7TJX - chains A and E of the 7 polymer chains in the assembly; structure by electron microscopy, 4.00 A resolution.

[Chain A]
Molecule: ATP synthase subunit alpha
Organism: Saccharomyces cerevisiae
UniProtKB: P07251 (ATPA_YEAST); residues 1-510 here correspond to UniProt positions 36-545 (UniProt number = residue number + 35)
Chain sequence (510 residues; numbered 1 to 510; the number before each row is that of its first residue):
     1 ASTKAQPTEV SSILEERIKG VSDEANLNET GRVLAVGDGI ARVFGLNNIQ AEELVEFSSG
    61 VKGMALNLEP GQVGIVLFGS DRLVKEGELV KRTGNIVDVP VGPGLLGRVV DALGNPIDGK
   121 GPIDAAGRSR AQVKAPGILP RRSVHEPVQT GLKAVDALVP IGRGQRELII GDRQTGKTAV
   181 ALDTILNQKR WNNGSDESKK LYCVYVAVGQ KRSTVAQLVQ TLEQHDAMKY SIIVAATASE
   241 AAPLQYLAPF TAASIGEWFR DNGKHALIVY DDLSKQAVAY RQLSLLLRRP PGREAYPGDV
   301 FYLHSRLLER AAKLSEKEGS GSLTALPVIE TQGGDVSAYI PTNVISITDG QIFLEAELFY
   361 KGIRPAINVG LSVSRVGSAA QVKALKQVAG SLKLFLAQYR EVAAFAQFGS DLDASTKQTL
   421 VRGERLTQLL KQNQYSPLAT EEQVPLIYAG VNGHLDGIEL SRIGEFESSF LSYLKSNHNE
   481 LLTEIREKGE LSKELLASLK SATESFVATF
Not modelled in the structure: 1-28, 403-412, 510
Swiss-Prot annotation at these positions:
  - binding site (ATP): Gly-171 to Thr-178
  - site: Ser-372 (Required for activity)
  - modified residue (Phosphoserine): Ser-22, Ser-143
Bound ions: Mg2+: Thr-178 (together with ATP)
Ligand contacts: ATP (adenosine-5'-triphosphate): Asp-172, Arg-173, Gln-174, Thr-175, Gly-176, Lys-177, Thr-178, Ala-179, Glu-330, Phe-359, Arg-364, Gln-432, Asn-433, Gln-434

[Chain E]
Molecule: ATP synthase subunit beta
Organism: Saccharomyces cerevisiae
Notes: EC 7.1.2.2
UniProtKB: P00830 (ATPB_YEAST); residues 1-478 here correspond to UniProt positions 34-511 (UniProt number = residue number + 33)
Chain sequence (478 residues; row label = number of the first residue in the row):
     1 ASAAQSTPIT GKVTAVIGAI VDVHFEQSEL PAILNALEIK TPQGKLVLEV AQHLGENTVR
    61 TIAMDGTEGL VRGEKVLDTG GPISVPVGRE TLGRIINVIG EPIDERGPIK SKLRKPIHAD
   121 PPSFAEQSTS AEILETGIKV VDLLAPYARG GKIGLFGGAG VGKTVFIQEL INNIAKAHGG
   181 FSVFTGVGER TREGNDLYRE MKETGVINLE GESKVALVFG QMNEPPGARA RVALTGLTIA
   241 EYFRDEEGQD VLLFIDNIFR FTQAGSEVSA LLGRIPSAVG YQPTLATDMG LLQERITTTK
   301 KGSVTSVQAV YVPADDLTDP APATTFAHLD ATTVLSRGIS ELGIYPAVDP LDSKSRLLDA
   361 AVVGQEHYDV ASKVQETLQT YKSLQDIIAI LGMDELSEQD KLTVERARKI QRFLSQPFAV
   421 AEVFTGIPGK LVRLKDTVAS FKAVLEGKYD NIPEHAFYMV GGIEDVVAKA EKLAAEAN
Not modelled in the structure: 1-8, 388-393, 451-454, 475-478
Swiss-Prot annotation at these positions:
  - binding site (ATP): Gly-157 to Thr-164
  - modified residue: Thr-79 (Phosphothreonine), Thr-204 (Phosphothreonine), Ser-340 (Phosphoserine)

[How chain A and chain E interact]
Pairs across the interface (48; chain A residue first):
  Gly-45(A) / Arg-72(E)  hydrogen bond (backbone-side chain)
  Asn-47(A) / Arg-72(E)  hydrogen bond
  Asn-48(A) / Val-71(E)
  Ile-49(A) / Leu-70(E)
  Ile-49(A) / Val-71(E)
  Gln-50(A) / Leu-70(E)
  Gln-50(A) / Val-71(E)
  Ala-51(A) / Thr-67(E)
  Ala-51(A) / Gly-69(E)
  Ala-51(A) / Leu-70(E)  hydrogen bond (backbone-backbone)
  Glu-52(A) / Glu-68(E)
  Asn-67(A) / Val-16(E)
  Asn-67(A) / Ile-17(E)
  Leu-68(A) / Val-16(E)  hydrogen bond (backbone-backbone)
  Glu-69(A) / Ala-15(E)
  Glu-69(A) / Arg-72(E)
  Pro-70(A) / Thr-14(E)
  Pro-70(A) / Ala-15(E)
  Gln-72(A) / Arg-72(E)  hydrogen bond (backbone-side chain)
  Val-73(A) / Arg-72(E)
  Ala-135(A) / Asn-223(E)  hydrogen bond (backbone-side chain)
  Pro-136(A) / Thr-191(E)
  Gly-137(A) / Thr-191(E)
  Ile-138(A) / Gly-194(E)
  Ile-138(A) / Asn-195(E)  hydrogen bond (backbone-side chain)
  Leu-139(A) / Asp-104(E)
  Leu-139(A) / Glu-105(E)
  Arg-141(A) / Thr-191(E)
  Arg-141(A) / Asn-195(E)  hydrogen bond (backbone-side chain)
  Arg-166(A) / Arg-190(E)
  Arg-166(A) / Arg-192(E)
  Arg-293(A) / Val-279(E)
  Arg-293(A) / Tyr-281(E)  hydrogen bond
  Arg-293(A) / Asp-319(E)  salt bridge
  Phe-301(A) / Arg-260(E)
  Tyr-302(A) / Glu-224(E)
  Tyr-302(A) / Pro-225(E)  hydrophobic
  Ser-305(A) / Met-222(E)  hydrogen bond (side chain-backbone)
  Glu-309(A) / Thr-191(E)  hydrogen bond
  Glu-309(A) / Met-222(E)
  Glu-309(A) / Asn-223(E)
  Ser-346(A) / Arg-190(E)  hydrogen bond (backbone-side chain)
  Ile-347(A) / Arg-190(E)
  Thr-348(A) / Arg-190(E)  hydrogen bond (backbone-side chain)
  Asp-349(A) / Arg-190(E)
  Asp-349(A) / Arg-192(E)  salt bridge
  Arg-375(A) / Ala-159(E)
  Val-376(A) / Arg-192(E)
Interface residues without a listed pair, chain A (38 interface residues in all): Leu-46, Ile-96, Lys-134, Arg-289, Pro-290, Pro-291, Ile-345
Interface residues without a listed pair, chain E (33 interface residues in all): Gly-18, Ile-95, Ile-103, Phe-219, Arg-229, Ala-270, Pro-276

[In short]
Chain A and chain E form an interface of 38 and 33 residues respectively, with 13 hydrogen bonds and 2 salt
bridges. Among the polar pairs are Arg-293(A)/Asp-319(E), Asp-349(A)/Arg-192(E) and Gly-45(A)/Arg-72(E). Bound
to chain A: ATP.
Chain A is ATP synthase subunit alpha and chain E is ATP synthase subunit beta, both from Saccharomyces
cerevisiae; the structure, Yeast ATP synthase F1 region State 1binding(a-d) with 10 mM ATP, was determined by
electron microscopy (same publication as 7TJS, 7TJT, 7TJU, 7TJV, 7TJW, 7TJY and 30 further entries).
